Entry 4B7N (X-ray diffraction, 2.84 A resolution); this record covers chain A.

[Chain A]
Protein: Neuraminidase
From: Influenza A virus (A/NETHERLANDS/2631/2010(H1N1))
UniProtKB: F8UU09 (F8UU09_9INFA); residues 1-469 here = UniProt positions 1-469
Chain sequence (469 residues; row label = number of the first residue in the row):
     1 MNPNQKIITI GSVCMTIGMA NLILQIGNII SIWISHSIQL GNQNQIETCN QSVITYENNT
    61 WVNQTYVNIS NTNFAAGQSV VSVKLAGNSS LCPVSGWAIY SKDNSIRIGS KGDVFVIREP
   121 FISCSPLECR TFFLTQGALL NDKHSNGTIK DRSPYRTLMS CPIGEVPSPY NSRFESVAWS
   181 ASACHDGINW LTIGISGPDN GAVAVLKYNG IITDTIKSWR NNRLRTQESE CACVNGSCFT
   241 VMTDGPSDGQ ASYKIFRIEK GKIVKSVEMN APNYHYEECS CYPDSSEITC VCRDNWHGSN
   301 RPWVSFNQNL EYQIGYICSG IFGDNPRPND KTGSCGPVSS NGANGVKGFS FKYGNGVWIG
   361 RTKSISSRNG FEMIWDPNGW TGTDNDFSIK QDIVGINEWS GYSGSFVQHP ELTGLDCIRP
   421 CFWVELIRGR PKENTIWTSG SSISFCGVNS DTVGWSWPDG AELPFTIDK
Disordered / not traced: 1-82, 469
Disulfide bonds: Cys-92/Cys-417, Cys-124/Cys-129, Cys-184/Cys-231, Cys-233/Cys-238, Cys-279/Cys-292, Cys-281/Cys-290, Cys-318/Cys-335, Cys-421/Cys-446
Glycans and other covalent adducts: N-acetylglucosamine (NAG) linked to Asn-88, Asn-146, Asn-235
Bound ions: Ca2+: Asp-294, Gly-298, Asp-324, Gly-342, Asn-344
Residues lining bound ligands: zanamivir (ZMR): Arg-118, Glu-119, Leu-134, Asp-151, Arg-152, Arg-156, Trp-179, Ser-180, Arg-225, Glu-228, Ser-247, Glu-277, Glu-278, Arg-293, Asn-295, Gly-345, Arg-368, Tyr-402
What the authors report for this chain:
  - binding site for zanamivir: Asp-151, Arg-152, Ser-247, Glu-277
  - contacts within the chain: Arg-223/Ser-247 (hydrogen bond)

[In short]
Bound to chain A: zanamivir. Covalently linked N-acetylglucosamine: at Asn-88, Asn-146 and Asn-235. Asp-294,
Gly-298, Asp-324, Gly-342 and Asn-344 coordinate Ca2+. The paper reports a binding site for zanamivir at
Asp-151, Arg-152 and Ser-247 among others; contacts within the chain involving Arg-223 and Ser-247.
Chain A is Neuraminidase (Influenza A virus (A/NETHERLANDS/2631/2010(H1N1))); the structure, H1N1 2009
Pandemic Influenza Virus: Resistance of the I223R Neuraminidase Mutant Explained by Kinetic and Structural
..., was determined by X-ray diffraction (same publication as 4B7J, 4B7M, 4B7Q and 4B7R).
